PDB entry 2XAY | X-ray diffraction, 2.65 A resolution | chains A and D of the 4 polymer chains in the assembly

[Chain A]
Molecule: Ribonucleoside-diphosphate reductase 1 subunit alpha
From: Escherichia coli
Notes: EC 1.17.4.1
UniProtKB: P00452 (RIR1_ECOLI); residues 1-761 here = UniProt positions 1-761
Chain sequence (761 residues; row label = number of the first residue in the row):
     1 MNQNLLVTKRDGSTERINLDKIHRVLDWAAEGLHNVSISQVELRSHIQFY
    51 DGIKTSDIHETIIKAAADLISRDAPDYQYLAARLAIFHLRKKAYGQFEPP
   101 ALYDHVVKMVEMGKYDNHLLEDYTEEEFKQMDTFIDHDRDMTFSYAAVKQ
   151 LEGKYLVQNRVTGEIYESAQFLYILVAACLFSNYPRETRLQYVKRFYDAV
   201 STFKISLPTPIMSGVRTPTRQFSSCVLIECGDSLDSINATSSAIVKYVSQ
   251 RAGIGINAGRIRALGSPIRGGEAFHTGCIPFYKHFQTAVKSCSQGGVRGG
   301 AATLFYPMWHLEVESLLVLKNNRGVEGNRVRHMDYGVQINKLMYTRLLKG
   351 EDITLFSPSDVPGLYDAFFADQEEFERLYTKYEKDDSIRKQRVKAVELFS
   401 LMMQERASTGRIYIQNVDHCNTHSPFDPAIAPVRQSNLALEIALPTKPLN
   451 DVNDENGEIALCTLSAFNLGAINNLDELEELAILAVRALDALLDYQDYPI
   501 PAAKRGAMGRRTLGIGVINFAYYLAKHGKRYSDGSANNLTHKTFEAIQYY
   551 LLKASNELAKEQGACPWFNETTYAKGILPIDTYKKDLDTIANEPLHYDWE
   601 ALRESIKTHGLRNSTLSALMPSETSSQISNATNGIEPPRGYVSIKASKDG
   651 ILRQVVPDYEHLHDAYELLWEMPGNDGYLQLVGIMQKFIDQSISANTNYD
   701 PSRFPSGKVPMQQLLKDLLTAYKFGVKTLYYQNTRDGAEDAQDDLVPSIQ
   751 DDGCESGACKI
Disordered / not traced: 1-3, 268-273, 738-761
Differences from the reference sequence: engineered mutation Ala-439 (Cys in P00452)
Modified / non-standard residues: Tyr-730 (meta-nitro-tyrosine; NIY)
UniProt features mapped onto this chain:
  - active site (Proton acceptor): Asn-437, Glu-441
  - binding site (ATP): Lys-9, Glu-15 to Lys-21, Thr-55, Lys-91
  - binding site (GDP): Thr-209, Asn-437, Glu-441, Glu-623 to Ser-625
  - binding site (dTTP): Asp-232 to Leu-234, Arg-262, Arg-269
  - site: Cys-225 (Important for hydrogen atom transfer), Cys-462 (Important for hydrogen atom transfer), Tyr-731 (Important for electron transfer), Cys-754 (Interacts with thioredoxin/glutaredoxin), Cys-759 (Interacts with thioredoxin/glutaredoxin)
  - modified residue: Lys-283 (N6-acetyllysine)
  - natural variant: Met-1 to Asn-2 (deletion: In 15% of the chains), Met-1 (deletion: In 30% of the chains)
  - mutagenesis: Glu-441 (E441A/Q: Loss of activity; E441D: Decrease in activity), Tyr-731 (Y731F: Loss of activity)

[Chain D]
Molecule: Ribonucleoside-diphosphate reductase 1 subunit beta
Notes: EC 1.17.4.1; fragment: ribonucleotide reductase r2-peptide, residues 357-376
UniProtKB: P69924 (RIR2_ECOLI); residues 356-375 here correspond to UniProt positions 357-376 (UniProt number = residue number + 1)
Chain sequence (20 residues; each row starts with the number of its first residue):
   356 YLVGQIDSEVDTDDLSNFQL
Disordered / not traced: 356-359

[Chain A / chain D interface]
Contacting residue pairs (34; chain A residue first):
  Tyr-344(A) / Leu-375(D)  hydrophobic
  Thr-345(A) / Leu-375(D)
  Leu-347(A) / Thr-367(D)
  Leu-348(A) / Leu-370(D)
  Leu-348(A) / Ser-371(D)
  Leu-348(A) / Phe-373(D)
  Leu-348(A) / Leu-375(D)  hydrophobic
  Val-396(A) / Val-365(D)  hydrophobic
  Val-396(A) / Thr-367(D)
  Ser-400(A) / Val-365(D)
  Ala-407(A) / Ile-361(D)  hydrophobic
  Lys-584(A) / Leu-375(D)  hydrogen bond (side chain-backbone)
  Lys-708(A) / Gln-360(D)
  Lys-708(A) / Ile-361(D)
  Lys-708(A) / Asp-362(D)
  Val-709(A) / Gln-360(D)  hydrogen bond (backbone-backbone)
  Val-709(A) / Ile-361(D)
  Val-709(A) / Asp-362(D)  hydrogen bond (backbone-backbone)
  Pro-710(A) / Asp-362(D)
  Met-711(A) / Asp-362(D)  hydrogen bond (backbone-backbone)
  Met-711(A) / Glu-364(D)
  Met-711(A) / Val-365(D)  hydrophobic
  Gln-712(A) / Glu-364(D)
  Gln-712(A) / Val-365(D)
  Gln-712(A) / Asp-366(D)  hydrogen bond (side chain-backbone)
  Gln-712(A) / Asp-369(D)  hydrogen bond
  Gln-712(A) / Leu-370(D)
  Leu-715(A) / Val-365(D)  hydrophobic
  Leu-719(A) / Phe-373(D)
  Thr-720(A) / Phe-373(D)
  Tyr-722(A) / Leu-375(D)
  Lys-723(A) / Phe-373(D)
  Lys-723(A) / Gln-374(D)  hydrogen bond (side chain-backbone)
  Lys-723(A) / Leu-375(D)  hydrogen bond (side chain-backbone)
Other interface residues (no listed pair), chain A (22 interface residues in all): Lys-341, Gly-350, Asp-586, Leu-714
Other interface residues (no listed pair), chain D (14 interface residues in all): Ser-363

[Summary]
22 residues of chain A face 14 of chain D across their interface; the contacts include 8 hydrogen bonds. Polar
contacts include Lys-584(A)/Leu-375(D), Gln-712(A)/Asp-366(D) and Gln-712(A)/Asp-369(D).
Chain A is Ribonucleoside-diphosphate reductase 1 subunit alpha (Escherichia coli) and chain D is
Ribonucleoside-diphosphate reductase 1 subunit beta; the structure, Ribonucleotide reductase Y730NO2Y and
C439A modified R1 subunit of E. coli, was determined by X-ray diffraction (same publication as 2X0X, 2XAK,
2XAP, 2XAV, 2XAW and 2XAZ).
